Entry 6VQV (electron microscopy, 2.57 A resolution); this record covers chains H and I of the 12 polymer chains in the assembly.

== Chain H (and I) ==
Protein: CRISPR-associated protein Csy3
From: Pseudomonas aeruginosa
Notes: chain I of this document is another copy of the same molecule, construct and numbering; everything in this record applies to it too
UniProtKB: A0A444M080 (A0A444M080_PSEAI); residues 20-360 here correspond to UniProt positions 2-342 (UniProt number = residue number - 18)
Amino-acid sequence (360 residues; each row starts with the number of its first residue):
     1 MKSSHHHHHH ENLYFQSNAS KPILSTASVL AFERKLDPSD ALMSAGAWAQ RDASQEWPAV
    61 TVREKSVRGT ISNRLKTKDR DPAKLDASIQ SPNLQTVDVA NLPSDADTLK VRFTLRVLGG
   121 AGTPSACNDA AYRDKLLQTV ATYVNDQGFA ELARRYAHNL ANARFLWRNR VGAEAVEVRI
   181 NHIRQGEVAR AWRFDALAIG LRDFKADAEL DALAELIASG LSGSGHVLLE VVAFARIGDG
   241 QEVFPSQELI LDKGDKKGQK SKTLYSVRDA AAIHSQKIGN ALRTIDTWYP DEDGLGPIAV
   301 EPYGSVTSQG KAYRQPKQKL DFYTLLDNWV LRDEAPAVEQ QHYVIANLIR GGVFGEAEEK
Unresolved in the structure: 1-22, 358-360 (chain I: 1-23, 252-257, 357-360)
Construct notes: expression tag (1-19)
What the authors report for this chain:
  - binding site for CrRNA: F32, R34, R68, Q95, R168, Q247, Q276, K277, R283, S308, R350

== Interface between chain H and chain I ==
Residue-residue contacts (77; chain H residue first):
  E33(H) with R168(I), salt bridge
  R34(H) with R168(I); E242(I), salt bridge
  D37(H) with Q241(I)
  S39(H) with G240(I); Q241(I)
  D40(H) with R63(I), salt bridge; N101(I)
  R112(H) with S104(I), hydrogen bond (side chain-backbone); D239(I), salt bridge
  T114(H) with D239(I), hydrogen bond (side chain-backbone); Q241(I), hydrogen bond
  L115(H) with Q241(I)
  R116(H) with G172(I), hydrogen bond (side chain-backbone); I237(I), hydrogen bond (side chain-backbone)
  S125(H) with S308(I)
  A126(H) with S308(I)
  C127(H) with S308(I), hydrogen bond (backbone-backbone); Q309(I); G310(I)
  N128(H) with Q309(I)
  R133(H) with L295(I)
  I183(H) with E174(I)
  R184(H) with E174(I)
  Q185(H) with E174(I), hydrogen bond (backbone-side chain); R236(I)
  G186(H) with R236(I)
  H226(H) with G172(I); E174(I)
  L228(H) with G238(I)
  E248(H) with K65(I); S66(I), hydrogen bond
  L249(H) with S66(I), hydrogen bond (backbone-side chain); L94(I), hydrophobic; Q95(I); T96(I); G258(I)
  L251(H) with T96(I); G258(I)
  Y265(H) with R63(I), hydrogen bond
  R268(H) with P103(I)
  H274(H) with K65(I); S66(I)
  Q276(H) with K65(I), hydrogen bond; S66(I), hydrogen bond (side chain-backbone); V67(I)
  E301(H) with T70(I)
  P302(H) with I71(I); S72(I)
  Y303(H) with N73(I); L75(I), hydrogen bond (side chain-backbone)
  S305(H) with T70(I); I89(I)
  T307(H) with R68(I); I89(I); Q90(I)
  G310(H) with D86(I); I89(I)
  K311(H) with D86(I); I89(I)
  A312(H) with D86(I)
  Q315(H) with P82(I); L85(I)
  P316(H) with R80(I); L85(I)
  K317(H) with R80(I); D81(I), salt bridge; P82(I)
  Y323(H) with S72(I), hydrogen bond (side chain-backbone); N73(I); R74(I), hydrogen bond (side chain-backbone)
  D327(H) with R74(I), salt bridge
  R350(H) with S72(I)
  F354(H) with R74(I), hydrogen bond (backbone-side chain)
  E356(H) with R74(I), salt bridge; K76(I)
  A357(H) with K76(I)
Other interface residues (no listed pair), chain H (53 interface residues in all): T26, P38, L42, Q247, V267, S275, V306, V353, G355
Other interface residues (no listed pair), chain I (44 interface residues in all): E64, P92, V171, A173

== In short ==
Chain H and chain I form an interface of 53 and 44 residues respectively; the contacts include 16 hydrogen
bonds and 7 salt bridges. Among the polar pairs are E33(H)-R168(I), R34(H)-E242(I) and D40(H)-R63(I). The
paper reports a binding site for CrRNA at F32(H), R34(H) and R68(H) among others.
Chain H and chain I are both CRISPR-associated protein Csy3 (Pseudomonas aeruginosa); the structure, Type I-F
CRISPR-Csy complex with its inhibitor AcrF9, was determined by electron microscopy, deposited together with
6VQW and 6VQX.
